7EAH - chains 1 and 3 of the 3 polymer chains in the assembly; structure by electron microscopy, 3.10 A resolution.

[Chain 1]
Molecule: Capsid protein VP1
Source organism: Echovirus E3
Reference sequence: A0A6M4MJE3 (A0A6M4MJE3_9ENTO); residues 1-292 here correspond to UniProt positions 569-860 (UniProt number = residue number + 568)
Sequence (292 residues; each row starts with the number of its first residue):
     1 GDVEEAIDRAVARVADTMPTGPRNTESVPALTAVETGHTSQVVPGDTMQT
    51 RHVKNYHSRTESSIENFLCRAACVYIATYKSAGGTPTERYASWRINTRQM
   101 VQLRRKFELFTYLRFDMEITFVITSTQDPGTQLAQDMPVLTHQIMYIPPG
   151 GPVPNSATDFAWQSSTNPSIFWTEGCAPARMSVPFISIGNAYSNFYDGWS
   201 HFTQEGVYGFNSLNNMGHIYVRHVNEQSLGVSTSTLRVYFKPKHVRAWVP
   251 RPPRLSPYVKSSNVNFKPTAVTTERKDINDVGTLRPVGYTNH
Unresolved in the structure: 1-55, 287-292

[Chain 3]
Molecule: Capsid protein VP3
Source organism: Echovirus E3
Reference sequence: A0A6M4MJE3 (A0A6M4MJE3_9ENTO); residues 1-238 here correspond to UniProt positions 331-568 (UniProt number = residue number + 330)
Sequence (238 residues; numbered 1 to 238; the number before each row is that of its first residue):
     1 GLPTMLTPGSNQFLTSDDFQSPSAMPQFDVTPEMKIPGEVHNLMEIAEVD
    51 SVVPVNNTKENINSMEAYRIPVTGGDQLHTQVFGFQMQPGLNSVFKRTLL
   101 GEILNYYAHWSGSVKLTFVFCGSAMATGKFLLAYSPPGASPPQNRKQAML
   151 GTHVIWDVGLQSSCVLCIPWISQTHYRLVQQDEYTSAGYVTCWYQTGLIV
   201 PPGAPPSCTILCFASACNDFSVRNLRDTPFIEQTQLLQ
Unresolved in the structure: 1-9
Sequence notes: conflict N224 (Met554 in A0A6M4MJE3)

[Interface between chain 1 and chain 3]
Residue-residue contacts (137):
  H57(1) with S111(3); H175(3), hydrogen bond; Y176(3); S221(3)
  S58(1) with S221(3)
  R59(1) with N42(3); M44(3); E48(3), salt bridge; C217(3); N218(3); F220(3), hydrogen bond (side chain-backbone)
  E61(1) with Y107(3), hydrogen bond (backbone-side chain); V222(3); R223(3); N224(3)
  S62(1) with N42(3); L43(3), hydrogen bond (backbone-backbone); M44(3); Y107(3); V222(3)
  S63(1) with H41(3); N42(3), hydrogen bond (backbone-side chain)
  I64(1) with V40(3); H41(3), hydrogen bond (backbone-backbone)
  N66(1) with L225(3)
  F67(1) with L43(3), hydrophobic; Y106(3), hydrophobic; Y107(3); L225(3), hydrophobic
  A71(1) with T15(3)
  V74(1) with L236(3)
  R98(1) with L237(3)
  Q99(1) with L236(3); L237(3), hydrogen bond (backbone-backbone)
  M100(1) with L236(3), hydrophobic
  V101(1) with I231(3), hydrophobic; Q233(3); L237(3), hydrophobic
  Q102(1) with Q233(3), hydrogen bond (side chain-backbone); T234(3)
  R104(1) with L237(3)
  R105(1) with R97(3); E102(3), salt bridge; Y106(3); F230(3)
  K106(1) with Y106(3)
  F110(1) with V40(3), hydrophobic
  R114(1) with T31(3), hydrogen bond (side chain-backbone); E33(3)
  E118(1) with F19(3); S21(3), hydrogen bond
  T120(1) with F13(3)
  Y146(1) with M25(3), hydrophobic
  P148(1) with M25(3), hydrophobic
  P168(1) with A24(3)
  A177(1) with N11(3)
  R180(1) with F13(3); D17(3); F19(3); S21(3)
  M181(1) with P22(3)
  S182(1) with P22(3), hydrogen bond (backbone-backbone); S23(3); A24(3), hydrogen bond (backbone-backbone)
  P184(1) with F28(3), hydrophobic; V30(3), hydrophobic
  F185(1) with F28(3); V30(3)
  I186(1) with F28(3), hydrophobic
  S187(1) with T31(3), hydrogen bond (backbone-side chain)
  I188(1) with T31(3)
  G189(1) with T31(3)
  N190(1) with T31(3); P32(3), hydrogen bond (side chain-backbone); M34(3)
  K243(1) with D18(3); F19(3)
  R246(1) with E33(3), salt bridge; E39(3), salt bridge
  A247(1) with E39(3); V40(3), hydrogen bond (backbone-backbone)
  W248(1) with I36(3), hydrogen bond (side chain-backbone); G38(3); E39(3)
  V249(1) with P37(3); G38(3), hydrogen bond (backbone-backbone)
  P250(1) with G38(3); V40(3); I46(3), hydrophobic
  P253(1) with L99(3); E102(3)
  R254(1) with R97(3)
  L255(1) with R97(3)
  P257(1) with Q233(3)
  Y258(1) with Q233(3), hydrogen bond (backbone-side chain); L237(3), hydrophobic
  V259(1) with L237(3)
  K260(1) with L237(3)
  S261(1) with L237(3)
  A270(1) with I62(3); N63(3)
  V271(1) with I62(3), hydrogen bond (backbone-backbone); Y68(3); R97(3)
  T272(1) with P54(3); N57(3); I62(3); S93(3), hydrogen bond (side chain-backbone); K96(3), hydrogen bond
  T273(1) with N57(3), hydrogen bond (backbone-side chain); S93(3), hydrogen bond (backbone-side chain); K96(3), hydrogen bond
  E274(1) with N57(3); K59(3)
  R275(1) with V55(3), hydrogen bond (side chain-backbone); N57(3), hydrogen bond (backbone-backbone); T58(3); G84(3), hydrogen bond (side chain-backbone); F85(3); V94(3)
  D277(1) with T58(3)
  I278(1) with I70(3), hydrophobic; P71(3); V82(3); F83(3); G84(3), hydrogen bond (backbone-backbone)
  N279(1) with Q81(3); G84(3)
  D280(1) with G84(3)
  V281(1) with P141(3), hydrophobic; Y189(3), hydrophobic
  G282(1) with Q86(3)
  T283(1) with Y184(3)
  R285(1) with Y184(3), hydrogen bond (side chain-backbone); T185(3)
  P286(1) with S140(3); T185(3)
Other interface residues (no listed pair), chain 1 (80 interface residues in all): R70, L109, Y112, V122, C176, P178, A191, Y239, K241, P252, P268, T269, K276, L284
Other interface residues (no listed pair), chain 3 (81 interface residues in all): L14, Q20, N56, A67, D219, T228, Q238

[Summary]
80 residues of chain 1 face 81 of chain 3 across their interface, with 29 hydrogen bonds and 4 salt bridges.
Polar contacts include R59(1)-E48(3), R105(1)-E102(3) and R246(1)-E33(3).
Here chain 1 is Capsid protein VP1 and chain 3 is Capsid protein VP3, both from Echovirus E3. Entry 7EAH
(Echovirus3 empty expanded particle) was determined by electron microscopy, deposited together with 7EAI.
